PDB entry 2F6A | X-ray diffraction, 3.29 A resolution | chains C and G of the 5 polymer chains in the assembly

[Chain C]
Name: Collagen adhesin
Source organism: Staphylococcus aureus
Notes: fragment: extracellular domain
Reference sequence: Q53654 (CNA_STAAU); residues 30-330 here = UniProt positions 30-330
Amino-acid sequence (303 residues; numbered 28 to 330; the number before each row is that of its first residue):
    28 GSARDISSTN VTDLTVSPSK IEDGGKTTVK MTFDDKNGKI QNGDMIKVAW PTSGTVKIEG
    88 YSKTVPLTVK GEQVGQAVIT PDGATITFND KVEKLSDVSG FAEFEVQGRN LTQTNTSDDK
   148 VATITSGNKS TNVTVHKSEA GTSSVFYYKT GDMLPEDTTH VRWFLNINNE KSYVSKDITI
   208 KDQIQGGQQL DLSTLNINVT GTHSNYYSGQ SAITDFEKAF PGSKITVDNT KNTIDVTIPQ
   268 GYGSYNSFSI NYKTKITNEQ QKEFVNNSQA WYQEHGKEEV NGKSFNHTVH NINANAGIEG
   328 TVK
Not modelled in the structure: 28-30, 330
Differences from the reference sequence: cloning artifact (28-29)
Swiss-Prot annotation at these positions:
  - site: Asp209 (Autocatalyzes isopeptide 176-293 formation)
  - cross-link: Lys176 to Asn293 (Isoaspartyl lysine isopeptide (Lys-Asn))
  - mutagenesis: Tyr175 (Y175K: More than 90% loss of collagen-binding)

[Chain G]
Name: Collagen
Amino-acid sequence (30 residues; row label = number of the first residue in the row):
     1 GPPGPPGPPG PPGPRGRTGP PGPPGPPGPP
Modified residues: Pro3, Pro6, Pro9, Pro12, Pro21, Pro24, Pro27, Pro30 (4-hydroxyproline; HYP)

[Interface between chain C and chain G]
Contacting residue pairs (17):
  Ser165(C) with Pro29(G)
  Glu166(C) with Pro27(G)
  Ala167(C) with Pro26(G), hydrophobic; Pro27(G)
  Gly168(C) with Pro27(G), hydrogen bond (backbone-backbone)
  Thr169(C) with Pro27(G)
  Ser170(C) with Pro27(G)
  Tyr175(C) with Pro24(G)
  Phe191(C) with Pro21(G)
  Asn223(C) with Pro21(G)
  Tyr233(C) with Thr18(G); Gly19(G); Pro20(G); Pro21(G)
  Ser235(C) with Arg17(G), hydrogen bond (backbone-side chain)
  Gly236(C) with Arg17(G)
  Asn278(C) with Pro21(G)
Also at the interface, not in a pair above, chain C (14 interface residues in all): Asn225
From the paper, about this interface:
  - interface residues, chain C: Asn278(C)

[In short]
Chain C and chain G form an interface of 14 and 9 residues respectively; the contacts include 2 hydrogen
bonds. Among the polar pairs are Ser235(C)-Arg17(G) and Gly168(C)-Pro27(G). UniProt lists one mutagenesis site
on chain C. From the paper: the interface residue Asn278(C).
Here chain C is Collagen adhesin (Staphylococcus aureus) and chain G is Collagen. Entry 2F6A (Collagen Adhesin
and Collagen Complex Structure) was determined by X-ray diffraction together with 2F68 from the same study.
